6U03 - chain A; structure by X-ray diffraction, 1.85 A resolution.

# Chain A
Name: tRNA ligase
Source organism: Candida albicans (strain SC5314 / ATCC MYA-2876)
Notes: EC 6.5.1.3
UniProt: P43075 (TRNL_CANAL); numbering as in UniProt (aligned over 401-635)
Sequence (235 residues; row label = number of the first residue in the row):
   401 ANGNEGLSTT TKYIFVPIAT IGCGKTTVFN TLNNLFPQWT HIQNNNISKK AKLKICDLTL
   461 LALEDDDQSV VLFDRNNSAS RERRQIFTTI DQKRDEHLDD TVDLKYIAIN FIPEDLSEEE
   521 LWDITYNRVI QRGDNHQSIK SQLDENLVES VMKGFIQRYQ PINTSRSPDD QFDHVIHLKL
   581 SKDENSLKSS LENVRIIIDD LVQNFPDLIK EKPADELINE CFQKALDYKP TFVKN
Not modelled in the structure: 401-406, 533-540, 631-635
Construct notes: engineered mutation Asn-445 (Asp in P43075); conflict Leu-543 (Ser in P43075), Leu-587 (Ser in P43075)
Ion coordination: Mg2+: Thr-426 (together with GTP)
Residues lining bound ligands: GTP (guanosine-5'-triphosphate): Thr-420, Ile-421, Gly-422, Cys-423, Gly-424, Lys-425, Thr-426, Thr-427, Asn-445, Asn-476, Arg-528, Arg-532, Asp-583, Lys-588, Ser-589, Ser-590, Leu-626
What the authors report for this chain:
  - binding site for GTP: Gly-422 to Thr-427, Arg-528, Arg-532, Asp-583, Ser-590
  - contacts within the chain: Arg-528/Ser-589 (hydrogen bond)
  - Mg2+ coordination: Thr-426
  - catalytic residues: Lys-425, Arg-532 (proposed by the authors, not directly observed)
  - specificity-determining residues: Asp-583, Ser-590
  - mutagenesis - K425A: abolished growth (citing earlier work)
  - mutagenesis - K425A, D445N: abolished catalytic activity (citing earlier work)
  - mutagenesis - T426A: abolished growth
  - mutagenesis - T427A, N476A, D534A, N535A, H536A, Q537A: unchanged growth
  - mutagenesis - R532A: decreased growth

# In short
Chain A binds GTP. From the paper: catalytic residues Lys-425 and Arg-532; K425A and T426A abolish growth; 10
substitutions were tested in all.
Chain A is tRNA ligase (Candida albicans (strain SC5314 / ATCC MYA-2876)); the structure, Crystal Structure of
Fungal RNA Kinase, was determined by X-ray diffraction, deposited together with 6TZM, 6TZO, 6TZX, 6U00 and
6U05.
